1S3M - chain A; structure by X-ray diffraction, 2.50 A resolution.

== Chain A ==
Name: Hypothetical protein MJ0936
Organism: Methanocaldococcus jannaschii
UniProtKB: Q58346 (Y936_METJA); residues 1-165 here = UniProt positions 1-165
Sequence (190 residues; numbered -24 to 165; the number before each row is that of its first residue; numbers below 1 keep their minus sign (Met-24 is residue -24)):
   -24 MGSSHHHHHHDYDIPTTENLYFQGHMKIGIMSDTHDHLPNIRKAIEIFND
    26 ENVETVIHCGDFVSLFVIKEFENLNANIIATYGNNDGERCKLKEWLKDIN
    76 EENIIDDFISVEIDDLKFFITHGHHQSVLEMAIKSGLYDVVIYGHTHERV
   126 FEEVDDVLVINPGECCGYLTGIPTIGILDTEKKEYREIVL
Disordered / not traced: -24 to 0
Construct notes: expression tag (-24 to 0)
Swiss-Prot annotation at these positions:
  - binding site (Mn(2+)): Asp8, His10, Asp36, Asn59, His97, His120, His122
  - binding site (Ni(2+)): Asp8, His10, Asp36, Asn59, His97, His120, His122
Bound ions: Ni2+ site 1: Asp8, His10, Asp36, His122; Ni2+ site 2: Asn59, His97, His120

== Overview ==
Asp8, His10, Asp36 and His122 form the Ni2+ site 1. The Ni2+ site 2 is built by Asn59, His97 and His120. From
UniProt: 7 Mn2+-binding residues and 7 Ni2+-binding residues.
Chain A is Hypothetical protein MJ0936 (Methanocaldococcus jannaschii); the structure, Structural and
Functional Characterization of a Novel Archaeal Phosphodiesterase, was determined by X-ray diffraction (same
publication as 1S3L and 1S3N).
